Entry 8RTF (X-ray diffraction, 2.80 A resolution); this record covers chains A and B of the 8 polymer chains in the assembly.

== Chain A (and B) ==
Name: Pyruvate kinase
From: Trypanosoma congolense
Notes: EC 2.7.1.40; chain B of this document is another copy of the same molecule, construct and numbering; everything in this record applies to it too
UniProt: G0UYF4 (G0UYF4_TRYCI); residues 1-499 here = UniProt positions 1-499
Amino-acid sequence (514 residues; each row starts with the number of its first residue):
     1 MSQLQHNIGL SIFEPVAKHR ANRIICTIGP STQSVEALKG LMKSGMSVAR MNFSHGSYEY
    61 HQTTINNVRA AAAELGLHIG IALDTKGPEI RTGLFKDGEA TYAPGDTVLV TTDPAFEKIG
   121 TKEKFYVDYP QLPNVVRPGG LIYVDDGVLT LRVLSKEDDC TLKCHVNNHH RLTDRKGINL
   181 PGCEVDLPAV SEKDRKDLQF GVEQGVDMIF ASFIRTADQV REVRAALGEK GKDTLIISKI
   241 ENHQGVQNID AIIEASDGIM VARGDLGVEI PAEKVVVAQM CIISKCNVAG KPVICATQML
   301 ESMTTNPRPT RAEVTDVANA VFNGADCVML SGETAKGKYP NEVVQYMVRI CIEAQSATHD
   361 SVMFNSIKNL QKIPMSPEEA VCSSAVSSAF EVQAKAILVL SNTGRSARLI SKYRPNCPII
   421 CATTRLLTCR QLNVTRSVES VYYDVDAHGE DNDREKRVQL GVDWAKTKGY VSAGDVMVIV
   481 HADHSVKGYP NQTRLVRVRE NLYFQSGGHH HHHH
Unresolved in the structure: 1, 501-514 (chain B: 1, 91-186, 502-514)
Differences from the reference sequence: expression tag (500-514)
What the authors report for this chain:
  - conformationally variable residues (side-chain flip): Arg311
  - allosteric site: Phe13, Pro15, Arg20, Ala21, Asn22, Ser44, Tyr143, Pro181, Cys183, Val268, Val348, Ile350, Cys351, Ile352 (from molecular simulation)
  - self-association interface (contacts with another copy of this molecule): Arg311

== Chain A / chain B interface ==
Pairs across the interface - 66 pairs, chain A then chain B:
  Leu4(A) - Ser284(B)
  Leu4(A) - Val288(B)  hydrophobic
  Leu4(A) - Ser366(B)
  Leu4(A) - Ile367(B)  hydrophobic
  Gln5(A) - Leu370(B)
  Asn7(A) - Met280(B)
  Asn7(A) - Cys281(B)
  Asn7(A) - Ser284(B)
  Ile8(A) - Ser284(B)
  Ile8(A) - Lys285(B)  hydrogen bond (backbone-side chain)
  Leu10(A) - Cys281(B)
  Ile12(A) - Lys274(B)
  Ile12(A) - Val277(B)  hydrophobic
  Ile12(A) - Ala278(B)
  Phe13(A) - Gln247(B)
  His243(A) - Phe13(B)
  Val246(A) - Ile12(B)  hydrophobic
  Gln247(A) - Phe13(B)
  Arg263(A) - Arg311(B)
  Ile270(A) - Ile12(B)  hydrophobic
  Ala272(A) - Arg311(B)
  Ala272(A) - Val314(B)  hydrophobic
  Ala272(A) - Tyr346(B)
  Glu273(A) - Val314(B)
  Glu273(A) - Tyr346(B)
  Glu273(A) - Arg349(B)  salt bridge
  Lys274(A) - Ile12(B)  hydrogen bond (side chain-backbone)
  Lys274(A) - Glu14(B)
  Lys274(A) - Glu353(B)  salt bridge
  Val275(A) - Arg311(B)
  Val276(A) - Thr315(B)
  Val277(A) - Leu10(B)  hydrophobic
  Val277(A) - Glu353(B)
  Ala278(A) - Ile12(B)  hydrophobic
  Met280(A) - Asn7(B)
  Met280(A) - Phe322(B)  hydrophobic
  Cys281(A) - Asn7(B)
  Cys281(A) - Leu10(B)  hydrogen bond (side chain-backbone)
  Ser284(A) - Leu4(B)
  Ser284(A) - Asn7(B)  hydrogen bond
  Ser284(A) - Ile8(B)
  Lys285(A) - Ile8(B)  hydrogen bond (side chain-backbone)
  Val288(A) - Leu4(B)  hydrophobic
  Gln298(A) - Arg311(B)
  Arg311(A) - Arg263(B)
  Arg311(A) - Val275(B)
  Arg311(A) - Gln298(B)  hydrogen bond
  Arg311(A) - Asp316(B)  salt bridge
  Val314(A) - Ala272(B)  hydrophobic
  Val314(A) - Glu273(B)
  Thr315(A) - Val276(B)
  Thr315(A) - Asp316(B)
  Asp316(A) - Arg311(B)  salt bridge
  Asp316(A) - Thr315(B)
  Asn319(A) - Asn319(B)  hydrogen bond
  Phe322(A) - Met280(B)  hydrophobic
  Tyr346(A) - Ala272(B)
  Tyr346(A) - Glu273(B)  hydrogen bond
  Arg349(A) - Glu273(B)  salt bridge
  Glu353(A) - Glu273(B)
  Glu353(A) - Lys274(B)  salt bridge
  Glu353(A) - Val277(B)
  Ser366(A) - Leu4(B)
  Ile367(A) - Leu4(B)  hydrophobic
  Leu370(A) - Leu4(B)  hydrophobic
  Leu370(A) - Gln5(B)
Also at the interface, not in a pair above, chain A (44 interface residues in all): Ser2, Val16, Gly267, Thr297, Ala312, Ala318, Ile350
Also at the interface, not in a pair above, chain B (44 interface residues in all): Ser2, His243, Val246, Arg308, Ala312, Ala318, Ile350, Ala357, Met363

== Summary ==
Chain A and chain B each contribute 44 residues to their interface; the contacts include 8 hydrogen bonds and
6 salt bridges. Among the polar pairs are Glu273(A)-Arg349(B), Lys274(A)-Glu353(B) and Arg311(A)-Asp316(B).
From the paper: an allosteric site at Phe13(A), Pro15(A) and Arg20(A) among others; conformational variability
at Arg311(A).
Chain A and chain B are both Pyruvate kinase (Trypanosoma congolense); the structure, Crystal structure of
Trypanosoma congolense pyruvate kinase in complex with a single-domain antibody (TcoPYK-sdAb42), was
determined by X-ray diffraction (same publication as 8RVR).
